Entry 7EYA (electron microscopy, 3.77 A resolution); this record covers chains R and L of the 4 polymer chains in the assembly.

# Chain R
Protein: Spike glycoprotein
Source organism: Severe acute respiratory syndrome coronavirus 2
UniProt: P0DTC2 (SPIKE_SARS2); aligned to UniProt positions 1-1205 over residues 4-1208 (the alignment contains insertions or deletions, so no single offset holds)
Chain sequence (1285 residues; numbered 4 to 1288; the number before each row is that of its first residue):
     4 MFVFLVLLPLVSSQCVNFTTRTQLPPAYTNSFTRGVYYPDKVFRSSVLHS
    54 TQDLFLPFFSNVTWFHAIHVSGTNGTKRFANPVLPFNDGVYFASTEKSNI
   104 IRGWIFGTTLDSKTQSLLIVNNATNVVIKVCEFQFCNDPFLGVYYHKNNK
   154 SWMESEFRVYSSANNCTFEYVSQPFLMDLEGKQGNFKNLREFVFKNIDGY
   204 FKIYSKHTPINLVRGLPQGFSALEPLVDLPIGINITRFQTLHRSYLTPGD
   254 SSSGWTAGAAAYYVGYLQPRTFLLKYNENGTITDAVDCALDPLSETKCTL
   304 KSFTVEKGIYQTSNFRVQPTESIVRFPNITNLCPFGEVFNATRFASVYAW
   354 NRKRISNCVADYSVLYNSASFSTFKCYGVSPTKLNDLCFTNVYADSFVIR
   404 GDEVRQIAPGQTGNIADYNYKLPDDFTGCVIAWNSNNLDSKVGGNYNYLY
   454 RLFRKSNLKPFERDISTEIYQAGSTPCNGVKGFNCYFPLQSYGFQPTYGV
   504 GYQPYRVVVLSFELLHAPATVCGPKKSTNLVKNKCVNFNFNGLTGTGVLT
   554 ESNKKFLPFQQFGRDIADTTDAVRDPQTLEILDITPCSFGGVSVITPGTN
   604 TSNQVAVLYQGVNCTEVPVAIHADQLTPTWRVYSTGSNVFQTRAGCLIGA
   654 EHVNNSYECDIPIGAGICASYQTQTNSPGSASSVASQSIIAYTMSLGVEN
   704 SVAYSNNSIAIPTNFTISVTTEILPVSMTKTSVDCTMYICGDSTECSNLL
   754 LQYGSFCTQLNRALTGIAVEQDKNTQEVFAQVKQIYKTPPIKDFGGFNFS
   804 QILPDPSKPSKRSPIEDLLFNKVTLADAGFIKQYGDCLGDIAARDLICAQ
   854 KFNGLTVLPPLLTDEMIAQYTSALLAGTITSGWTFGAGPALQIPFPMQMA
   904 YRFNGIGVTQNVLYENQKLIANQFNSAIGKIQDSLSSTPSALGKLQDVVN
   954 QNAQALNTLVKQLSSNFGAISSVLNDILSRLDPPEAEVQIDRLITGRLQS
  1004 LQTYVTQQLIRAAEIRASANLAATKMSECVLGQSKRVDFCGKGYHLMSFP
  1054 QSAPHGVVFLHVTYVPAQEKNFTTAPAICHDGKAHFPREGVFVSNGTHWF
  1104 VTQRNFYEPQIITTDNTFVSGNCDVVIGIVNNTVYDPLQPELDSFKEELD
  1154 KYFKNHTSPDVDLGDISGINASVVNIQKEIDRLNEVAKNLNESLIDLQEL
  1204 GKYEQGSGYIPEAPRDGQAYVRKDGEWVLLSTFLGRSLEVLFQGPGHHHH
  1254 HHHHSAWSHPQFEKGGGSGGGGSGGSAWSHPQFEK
Disordered / not traced: 4-333, 517-1288
Construct notes: conflict F21 (Leu18 in P0DTC2), A83 (Asp80 in P0DTC2), G218 (Asp215 in P0DTC2), N417 (Lys in P0DTC2), K484 (Glu in P0DTC2), Y501 (Asn in P0DTC2), G614 (Asp in P0DTC2), G682 (Arg in P0DTC2), S683 (Arg in P0DTC2), S685 (Arg in P0DTC2), V701 (Ala in P0DTC2), P817 (Phe in P0DTC2), P892 (Ala in P0DTC2), P899 (Ala in P0DTC2), P942 (Ala in P0DTC2), P986 (Lys in P0DTC2), P987 (Val in P0DTC2); expression tag (1209-1288)
Disulfide bonds: C336-C361, C379-C432, C480-C488
Curated features (UniProtKB/Swiss-Prot):
  - glycosylation (N-linked (GlcNAc...) asparagine): N20 (complex), N64 (hybrid), N77 (complex), N125 (hybrid), N152 (complex), N168 (complex), N237 (high mannose), N334 (complex), N606 (hybrid)

# Chain L
Protein: Bd-804L
Source organism: Homo sapiens
Chain sequence (213 residues; numbered 2 to 214; the number before each row is that of its first residue):
     2 VWMTQSPSLLSASTGDRVTVSCRMSQDISSYLAWYQQKPGKAPELLIYAA
    52 FTLQSGVPSRFSGSGSGTEFTLTISSLQSEDFATYYCQQYYSFPHTFGQG
   102 TKLERRRTVAAPSVFIFPPSDEQLKSGTASVVCLLNNFYPREAKVQWKVD
   152 NALQSGNSQESVTEQDSKDSTYSLSSTLTLSKADYEKHKVYACEVTHQGL
   202 SSPVTKSFNRGEC
Disordered / not traced: 105-214
Disulfide bonds: C23-C88

# Interface between chain R and chain L
Residue-residue contacts (21; chain R residue first):
  R346(R) - Y32(L)  hydrogen bond
  R346(R) - Y92(L)
  Y351(R) - F52(L)
  Y351(R) - S67(L)  hydrogen bond
  Y449(R) - Y49(L)
  Y449(R) - A50(L)
  Y449(R) - T53(L)
  N450(R) - S31(L)  hydrogen bond (backbone-side chain)
  N450(R) - Y32(L)
  N450(R) - A50(L)
  L452(R) - F52(L)  hydrophobic
  I468(R) - S67(L)
  T470(R) - F52(L)
  T470(R) - S65(L)  hydrogen bond
  T470(R) - G66(L)  hydrogen bond (side chain-backbone)
  G482(R) - R18(L)  hydrogen bond (backbone-side chain)
  K484(R) - S60(L)  hydrogen bond (side chain-backbone)
  F490(R) - F52(L)  hydrophobic
  F490(R) - G64(L)
  L492(R) - F52(L)  hydrophobic
  S494(R) - T53(L)
Interface residues without a listed pair, chain R (14 interface residues in all): N481, V483
Interface residues without a listed pair, chain L (17 interface residues in all): F62, S63, S76, Y91
Interface features reported in the paper:
  - interface residues, chain R: R346(R), Y351(R), Y449(R), N450(R), L452(R), T470(R), G482(R), K484(R), F490(R)

# Overview
The interface between chain R and chain L involves 14 residues on one side and 17 on the other, with 7
hydrogen bonds. Polar contacts include R346(R)-Y32(L), Y351(R)-S67(L) and N450(R)-S31(L). From the paper:
interface residues R346(R), Y351(R) and Y449(R) among others.
Here chain R is Spike glycoprotein (Severe acute respiratory syndrome coronavirus 2) and chain L is Bd-804L
(Homo sapiens). Entry 7EYA (Local CryoEM structure of the SARS-CoV-2 S6PV2 in complex with BD-804 Fab) was
determined by electron microscopy, deposited together with 7EY0 and 7EZV.
